5EXF - chains C and D of the 4 polymer chains in the assembly; structure by X-ray diffraction, 2.19 A resolution.

# Chain C (and D)
Name: Aldehyde dehydrogenase
Organism: Pyrobaculum ferrireducens
Notes: chain D of this document is another copy of the same molecule, construct and numbering; everything in this record applies to it too
Reference sequence: G7VCG0 (G7VCG0_9CREN); numbering as in UniProt (aligned over 1-491)
Amino-acid sequence (491 residues; numbered 1 to 491; the number before each row is that of its first residue):
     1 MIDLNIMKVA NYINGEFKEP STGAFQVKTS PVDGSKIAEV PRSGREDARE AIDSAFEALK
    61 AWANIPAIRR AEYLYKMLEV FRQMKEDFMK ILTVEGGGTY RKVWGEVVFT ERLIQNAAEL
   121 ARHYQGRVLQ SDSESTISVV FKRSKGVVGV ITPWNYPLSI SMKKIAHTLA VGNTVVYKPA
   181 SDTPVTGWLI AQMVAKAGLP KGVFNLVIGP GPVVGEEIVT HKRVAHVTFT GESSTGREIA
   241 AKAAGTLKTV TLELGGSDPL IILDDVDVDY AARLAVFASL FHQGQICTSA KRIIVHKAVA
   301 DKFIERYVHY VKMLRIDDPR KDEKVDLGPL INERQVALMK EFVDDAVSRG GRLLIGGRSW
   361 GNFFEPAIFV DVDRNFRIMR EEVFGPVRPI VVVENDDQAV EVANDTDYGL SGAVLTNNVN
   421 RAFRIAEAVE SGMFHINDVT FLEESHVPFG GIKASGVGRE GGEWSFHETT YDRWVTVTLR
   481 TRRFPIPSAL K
Unresolved in the structure: 1 (chain D: 1-8)
Small-molecule neighbours: NADP (NAP; NADP nicotinamide-adenine-dinucleotide phosphate): Ile151, Thr152, Pro153, Trp154, Asn155, Ile160, Lys178, Pro179, Ala180, Ser181, Gly209, Pro210, Gly211, Pro212, Gly215, Glu216, Val219, Phe229, Thr230, Gly231, Glu232, Thr235, Glu238, Ile239, Glu253, Leu254, Gly255, Gly256, Cys287, Glu382, Phe384, Leu410, Phe449
From the paper describing this entry:
  - binding site for NADP: Leu254, Cys287
  - catalytic residues: Glu253, Cys287 (citing earlier work)

# How chain C and chain D interact
Pairs across the interface (147; chain C residue first):
  Arg101(C) - Pro485(D)
  Arg112(C) - Asp132(D)
  Leu129(C) - Val447(D)  hydrophobic
  Leu129(C) - Trp464(D)  hydrophobic
  Gln130(C) - Glu444(D)
  Gln130(C) - His446(D)  hydrogen bond (backbone-side chain)
  Ser131(C) - Glu444(D)  hydrogen bond
  Asp132(C) - Arg112(D)
  Asp132(C) - Glu444(D)  hydrogen bond (backbone-side chain)
  Val140(C) - Pro448(D)  hydrophobic
  Arg143(C) - Glu427(D)  hydrogen bond (side chain-backbone)
  Arg237(C) - Ala244(D)
  Arg237(C) - Gly245(D)
  Arg237(C) - Leu247(D)
  Ala240(C) - Ala244(D)  hydrophobic
  Ala241(C) - Ala244(D)
  Ala244(C) - Arg237(D)
  Ala244(C) - Ala240(D)  hydrophobic
  Ala244(C) - Ala241(D)
  Gly245(C) - Arg237(D)
  Leu247(C) - Arg237(D)
  Leu247(C) - Leu252(D)  hydrophobic
  Leu247(C) - Leu254(D)  hydrophobic
  Leu247(C) - Ala454(D)
  Leu247(C) - Val457(D)
  Thr249(C) - Val457(D)
  Leu252(C) - Leu247(D)  hydrophobic
  Leu254(C) - Leu247(D)  hydrophobic
  Tyr270(C) - Thr481(D)
  Tyr270(C) - Arg482(D)
  Tyr270(C) - Phe484(D)
  Arg273(C) - Leu490(D)
  Arg273(C) - Lys491(D)
  Leu274(C) - Phe484(D)  hydrophobic
  Phe277(C) - Phe484(D)  hydrophobic
  Phe277(C) - Pro485(D)  hydrophobic
  Phe277(C) - Ile486(D)  hydrophobic
  Phe281(C) - Ile486(D)
  Tyr310(C) - Pro487(D)
  Tyr310(C) - Leu490(D)  hydrophobic
  Met313(C) - Pro487(D)  hydrophobic
  Met313(C) - Leu490(D)  hydrophobic
  Leu314(C) - Ile486(D)  hydrophobic
  Leu314(C) - Pro487(D)  hydrophobic
  Lys324(C) - Ser488(D)  hydrogen bond (backbone-side chain)
  Asp326(C) - Pro485(D)
  Asp326(C) - Ile486(D)
  Asp326(C) - Pro487(D)
  Asp326(C) - Ser488(D)  hydrogen bond (side chain-backbone)
  Ala426(C) - Arg473(D)  hydrogen bond (backbone-side chain)
  Glu427(C) - Arg143(D)  salt bridge
  Val429(C) - Arg473(D)  hydrogen bond (backbone-side chain)
  Ser431(C) - Arg473(D)  hydrogen bond (backbone-side chain)
  Gly432(C) - Asp472(D)
  Gly432(C) - Arg473(D)
  Gly432(C) - Trp474(D)  hydrogen bond (backbone-backbone)
  Met433(C) - Trp474(D)
  Phe434(C) - Arg473(D)
  Phe434(C) - Trp474(D)  hydrogen bond (backbone-backbone)
  Phe434(C) - Val475(D)
  Phe434(C) - Thr476(D)  hydrogen bond (backbone-backbone)
  His435(C) - Trp474(D)
  His435(C) - Thr476(D)  hydrogen bond
  Ile436(C) - Thr476(D)  hydrogen bond (backbone-backbone)
  Ile436(C) - Val477(D)
  Ile436(C) - Thr478(D)  hydrogen bond (backbone-backbone)
  Asn437(C) - Thr478(D)
  Asp438(C) - Thr478(D)  hydrogen bond
  Asp438(C) - Arg482(D)  salt bridge
  Leu442(C) - Trp474(D)
  Leu442(C) - Thr476(D)
  Glu443(C) - Trp474(D)
  Glu444(C) - Gln130(D)
  Glu444(C) - Ser131(D)  hydrogen bond
  Glu444(C) - Asp132(D)  hydrogen bond (side chain-backbone)
  Glu444(C) - Ser133(D)
  Glu444(C) - Trp474(D)
  Ser445(C) - Asp132(D)
  His446(C) - Gln130(D)  hydrogen bond (side chain-backbone)
  His446(C) - Asp132(D)
  Val447(C) - Leu129(D)  hydrophobic
  Val447(C) - Trp474(D)
  Pro448(C) - Val140(D)  hydrophobic
  Pro448(C) - Trp474(D)
  Ile452(C) - Tyr471(D)  hydrophobic
  Ala454(C) - Leu247(D)
  Val457(C) - Leu247(D)
  Val457(C) - Thr249(D)
  Arg459(C) - Tyr471(D)
  Arg459(C) - Asp472(D)  hydrogen bond (side chain-backbone)
  Trp464(C) - Asp472(D)
  His467(C) - His467(D)  hydrogen bond
  Tyr471(C) - Ile452(D)
  Tyr471(C) - Arg459(D)
  Asp472(C) - Gly432(D)
  Asp472(C) - Arg459(D)  hydrogen bond (backbone-side chain)
  Asp472(C) - Trp464(D)  hydrogen bond
  Arg473(C) - Ala426(D)  hydrogen bond (side chain-backbone)
  Arg473(C) - Val429(D)  hydrogen bond (side chain-backbone)
  Arg473(C) - Ser431(D)  hydrogen bond (side chain-backbone)
  Arg473(C) - Gly432(D)
  Arg473(C) - Met433(D)
  Arg473(C) - Phe434(D)
  Trp474(C) - Gly432(D)  hydrogen bond (backbone-backbone)
  Trp474(C) - Met433(D)
  Trp474(C) - Phe434(D)  hydrogen bond (backbone-backbone)
  Trp474(C) - His435(D)
  Trp474(C) - Leu442(D)
  Trp474(C) - Glu443(D)
  Trp474(C) - Glu444(D)
  Trp474(C) - Val447(D)
  Trp474(C) - Pro448(D)
  Val475(C) - Phe434(D)
  Thr476(C) - Phe434(D)  hydrogen bond (backbone-backbone)
  Thr476(C) - His435(D)  hydrogen bond
  Thr476(C) - Ile436(D)  hydrogen bond (backbone-backbone)
  Thr476(C) - Leu442(D)
  Val477(C) - Ile436(D)
  Thr478(C) - Ile436(D)  hydrogen bond (backbone-backbone)
  Thr478(C) - Asn437(D)
  Thr478(C) - Asp438(D)  hydrogen bond
  Thr481(C) - Tyr270(D)
  Arg482(C) - Tyr270(D)  hydrogen bond (backbone-side chain)
  Arg482(C) - Asp438(D)  salt bridge
  Arg482(C) - Val439(D)
  Phe484(C) - Tyr270(D)
  Phe484(C) - Arg273(D)
  Phe484(C) - Leu274(D)  hydrophobic
  Phe484(C) - Phe277(D)  hydrophobic
  Pro485(C) - Arg101(D)
  Pro485(C) - Phe277(D)  hydrophobic
  Pro485(C) - Asp326(D)
  Ile486(C) - Val276(D)
  Ile486(C) - Phe277(D)  hydrophobic
  Ile486(C) - Phe281(D)
  Ile486(C) - Leu314(D)  hydrophobic
  Ile486(C) - Asp326(D)
  Pro487(C) - Tyr310(D)
  Pro487(C) - Met313(D)
  Pro487(C) - Leu314(D)  hydrophobic
  Pro487(C) - Asp326(D)
  Ser488(C) - Lys324(D)  hydrogen bond (side chain-backbone)
  Ser488(C) - Asp326(D)  hydrogen bond (backbone-side chain)
  Ala489(C) - Met313(D)  hydrophobic
  Leu490(C) - Arg273(D)
  Leu490(C) - Tyr310(D)  hydrophobic
  Leu490(C) - Met313(D)  hydrophobic
Interface residues without a listed pair, chain C (78 interface residues in all): Lys60, Ser133, Ser138, Ser233, Val276, Leu280, Glu430, Val439, Lys453, Arg480
Interface residues without a listed pair, chain D (79 interface residues in all): Lys60, Ser138, Leu280, Val325, Glu430, Ser445, Lys453, Arg480, Ala489

# Overview
78 residues of chain C and 79 residues of chain D are in contact, with 36 hydrogen bonds and 3 salt bridges.
Polar pairs include Glu427(C)-Arg143(D), Asp438(C)-Arg482(D) and Gln130(C)-His446(D). Ligands of chain C:
NADP. From the paper: catalytic residues Glu253(C) and Cys287(C); a binding site for NADP at Leu254(C) and
Cys287(C).
Both chains are Aldehyde dehydrogenase (Pyrobaculum ferrireducens). Entry 5EXF (Thermostable aldehyde
dehydrogenase from Pyrobaculum sp.1860 complexed with NADP+) was determined by X-ray diffraction (same
publication as 5F2C, 5EUY, 5EEB and 5EK6).
